Entry 7AE4 (X-ray diffraction, 3.31 A resolution); this record covers chains C and c of the 12 polymer chains in the assembly.

# Chain C
Protein: Phenolic acid decarboxylase
Organism: Sedimentibacter hydroxybenzoicus
Notes: EC 4.1.1.63, 4.1.1.61
UniProt: Q9S4M7 (YCLC_SEDHY); residue numbers follow UniProt; this construct covers 1-480
Chain sequence (480 residues; row label = number of the first residue in the row):
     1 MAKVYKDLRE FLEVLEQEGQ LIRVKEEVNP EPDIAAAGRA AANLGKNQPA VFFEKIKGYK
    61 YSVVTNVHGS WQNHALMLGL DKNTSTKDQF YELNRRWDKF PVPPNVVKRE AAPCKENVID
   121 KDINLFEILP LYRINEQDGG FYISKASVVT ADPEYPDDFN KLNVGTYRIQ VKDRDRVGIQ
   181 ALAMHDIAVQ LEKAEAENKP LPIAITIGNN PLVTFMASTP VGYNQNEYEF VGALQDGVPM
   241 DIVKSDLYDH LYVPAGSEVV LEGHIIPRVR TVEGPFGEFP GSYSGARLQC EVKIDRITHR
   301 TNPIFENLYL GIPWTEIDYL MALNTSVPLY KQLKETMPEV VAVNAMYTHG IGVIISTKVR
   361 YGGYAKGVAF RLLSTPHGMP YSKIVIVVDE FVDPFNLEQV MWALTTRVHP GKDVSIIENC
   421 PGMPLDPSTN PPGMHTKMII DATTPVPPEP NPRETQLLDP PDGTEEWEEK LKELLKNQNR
Disordered / not traced: 1, 478-480
Metal / ion sites: Mg2+: N163, D186, E227 (together with phosphate ion); Na+ site 1: V164, M216, A217, T219, E227 (together with phosphate ion); Na+ site 2: R407, D413, D441, T443
UniProt features mapped onto this chain:
  - active site: E278 (Proton donor)
  - binding site (prenylated FMN): N163 to R168, M184, H185
  - binding site (Mn(2+)): N163, H185, E227

# Chain c
Protein: Protein ShdD
Organism: Sedimentibacter hydroxybenzoicus
UniProt: Q4R102 (SHDD_SEDHY); residues 601-668 here correspond to UniProt positions 1-68 (UniProt number = residue number - 600)
Chain sequence (68 residues; numbered 601 to 668; the number before each row is that of its first residue):
   601 MKCHRCGSDN VRKMVDSPVG DAWEVYVCEK CCYSWRSTEN PVVMEKFKLD DNKIANMGVI
   661 PPIPPLKK
Disordered / not traced: 668
Metal / ion sites: Zn2+: C603, C606, C628, C631

# Interface between chain C and chain c
Residue-residue contacts (70; chain C residue first):
  P30(C) - R636(c)
  E31(C) - R636(c)  salt bridge
  E31(C) - E639(c)
  G58(C) - P618(c)
  G58(C) - V619(c)  hydrogen bond (backbone-backbone)
  G58(C) - W623(c)
  Y59(C) - W623(c)
  Y59(C) - R636(c)  hydrogen bond
  K60(C) - V619(c)
  N124(C) - V615(c)
  F126(C) - M614(c)  hydrophobic
  F126(C) - V615(c)  hydrophobic
  F126(C) - P618(c)
  E127(C) - P618(c)
  L131(C) - R636(c)  hydrogen bond (backbone-side chain)
  Y132(C) - R636(c)
  R133(C) - Y633(c)
  R133(C) - S634(c)  hydrogen bond (side chain-backbone)
  R133(C) - W635(c)
  R133(C) - E639(c)  salt bridge
  Q137(C) - V642(c)  hydrogen bond (side chain-backbone)
  Q137(C) - V643(c)
  Q137(C) - M644(c)  hydrogen bond (side chain-backbone)
  Q137(C) - F647(c)
  D138(C) - Y633(c)
  G139(C) - R605(c)
  G139(C) - Y633(c)
  G139(C) - S634(c)  hydrogen bond (backbone-backbone)
  G140(C) - S634(c)
  F141(C) - R636(c)
  Q170(C) - C632(c)
  V171(C) - S634(c)
  K172(C) - M614(c)
  K172(C) - C632(c)
  D173(C) - R612(c)  salt bridge
  D173(C) - M614(c)
  R174(C) - M614(c)  hydrogen bond (side chain-backbone)
  A181(C) - P661(c)
  L182(C) - I660(c)  hydrophobic
  L191(C) - P661(c)  hydrophobic
  E192(C) - P664(c)
  E195(C) - P664(c)
  A196(C) - P664(c)
  A196(C) - P665(c)
  A196(C) - L666(c)
  A196(C) - K667(c)
  R268(C) - I663(c)
  R268(C) - P664(c)  hydrogen bond (side chain-backbone)
  R268(C) - L666(c)
  R270(C) - P661(c)  hydrogen bond (side chain-backbone)
  R270(C) - P662(c)
  R270(C) - I663(c)
  V272(C) - R605(c)
  V272(C) - C631(c)
  V272(C) - C632(c)
  V272(C) - I654(c)  hydrophobic
  V272(C) - M657(c)  hydrophobic
  G274(C) - R605(c)  hydrogen bond (backbone-side chain)
  P275(C) - R605(c)
  Y283(C) - F647(c)  hydrophobic
  A286(C) - M657(c)
  R287(C) - M657(c)
  R287(C) - I660(c)
  L288(C) - M657(c)  hydrophobic
  L288(C) - G658(c)  hydrogen bond (backbone-backbone)
  L288(C) - V659(c)
  L288(C) - I660(c)  hydrogen bond (backbone-backbone)
  Q289(C) - I660(c)
  C290(C) - I660(c)
  C290(C) - P661(c)
Interface residues without a listed pair, chain C (42 interface residues in all): K57, A183, N198, T271
Interface residues without a listed pair, chain c (36 interface residues in all): S617, A622, V625, V627, T638, L649

# Overview
Chain C and chain c form an interface of 42 and 36 residues respectively; the contacts include 13 hydrogen
bonds and 3 salt bridges. Polar contacts include E31(C)-R636(c), R133(C)-E639(c) and D173(C)-R612(c).
Here chain C is Phenolic acid decarboxylase and chain c is Protein ShdD, both from Sedimentibacter
hydroxybenzoicus. Entry 7AE4 (Structure of Sedimentibacter hydroxybenzoicus vanillic acid decarboxylase
(ShVdcCD) in closed form) was determined by X-ray diffraction.
